Entry 8GDW (X-ray diffraction, 2.35 A resolution); this record covers chains AAA and DDD of the 4 polymer chains in the assembly.

== Chain AAA (and DDD) ==
Protein: Ssr1698 protein
Source organism: Synechocystis sp. PCC 6803
Notes: chain DDD of this document is another copy of the same molecule, construct and numbering; everything in this record applies to it too
UniProtKB: P73129 (P73129_SYNY3); numbering as in UniProt (aligned over 1-96)
Chain sequence (103 residues; row label = number of the first residue in the row):
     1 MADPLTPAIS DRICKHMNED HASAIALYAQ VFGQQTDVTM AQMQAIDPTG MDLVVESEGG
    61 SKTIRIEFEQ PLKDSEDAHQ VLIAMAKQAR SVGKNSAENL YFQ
Unresolved in the structure: 1-2
Construct notes: expression tag (97-103)
Metal / ion sites: Zn2+ site 1: His16, His21, His79 (shared with Glu69(DDD) of chain DDD); Zn2+ site 2: Glu69 (shared with His16(DDD), His21(DDD), His79(DDD) of chain DDD)
From the paper describing this entry:
  - Zn2+ coordination: His16, His21, His79
  - mutagenesis - H79A, H79A/R90A, R90A: unchanged binding to SdhB1
  - mutagenesis - H16A/H21A, H21A: increased growth
  - mutagenesis - H16A/H21A: abolished binding to heme
  - mutagenesis - H21A: abolished binding to addition of excess zinc

== How chain AAA and chain DDD interact ==
Contacting residue pairs (7):
  Lys15(AAA) - Gln34(DDD)
  His16(AAA) - Glu69(DDD)  salt bridge
  His21(AAA) - Glu69(DDD)  salt bridge
  Glu76(AAA) - Arg65(DDD)  salt bridge
  Glu76(AAA) - Glu67(DDD)
  His79(AAA) - Glu67(DDD)
  His79(AAA) - Glu69(DDD)  salt bridge
Also at the interface, not in a pair above, chain AAA (8 interface residues in all): Arg12, Asp20, Ile83

== Summary ==
8 residues of chain AAA and 4 residues of chain DDD are in contact, with 4 salt bridges. Among the polar pairs
are His16(AAA)-Glu69(DDD), His21(AAA)-Glu69(DDD) and Glu76(AAA)-Arg65(DDD). From the paper: H16A/H21A and H21A
of chain AAA increase growth; Zn2+ coordination by His16(AAA), His21(AAA) and His79(AAA); 5 substitutions were
tested in all.
Both chains are Ssr1698 protein (Synechocystis sp. PCC 6803). Entry 8GDW (Crystal structure of Domain Related
to Iron (DRI) from cyanobacteria) was determined by X-ray diffraction together with 8FM6, 8GBK and 8GF4 from
the same study.
